8QH7 - chains B and C of the 4 polymer chains in the assembly; structure by X-ray diffraction, 1.85 A resolution.

# Chain B
Molecule: NADH-quinone oxidoreductase subunit F
Organism: Aquifex aeolicus VF5
Notes: engineered mutation(s): 427AGHHHHHH
Reference sequence: O66841 (NUOF_AQUAE); residue numbers follow UniProt; this construct covers 1-426
Amino-acid sequence (434 residues; row label = number of the first residue in the row):
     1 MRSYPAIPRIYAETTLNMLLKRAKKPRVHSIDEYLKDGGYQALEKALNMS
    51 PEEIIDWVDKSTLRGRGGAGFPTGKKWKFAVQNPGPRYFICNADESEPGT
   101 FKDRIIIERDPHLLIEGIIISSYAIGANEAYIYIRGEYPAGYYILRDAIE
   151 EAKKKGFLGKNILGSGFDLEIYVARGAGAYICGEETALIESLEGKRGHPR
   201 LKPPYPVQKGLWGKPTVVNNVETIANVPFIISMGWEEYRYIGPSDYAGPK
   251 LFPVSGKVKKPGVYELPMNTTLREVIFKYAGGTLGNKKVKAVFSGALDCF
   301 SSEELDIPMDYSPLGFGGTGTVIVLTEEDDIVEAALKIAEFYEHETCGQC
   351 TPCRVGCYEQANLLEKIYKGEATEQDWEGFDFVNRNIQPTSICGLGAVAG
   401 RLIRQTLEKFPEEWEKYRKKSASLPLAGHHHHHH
Not modelled in the structure: 1-2, 420-434
Sequence notes: expression tag (427-434)
Bound ions: Na+ site 1: R9 (shared with 1 residue of chain D); Na+ site 2 near E108 (its only coordinating residue here); Na+ site 3 near E129 (its only coordinating residue here); Na+ site 4: E137 (shared with 2 residues of chain A); Na+ site 5: L169, E170; Na+ site 6: G178, E345; 4Fe-4S cluster Fe: C347, C350, C353, C393
Small-molecule neighbours:
  - AP0 (acetyl pyridine adenine dinucleotide, reduced): G67, G68, A69, F71, K76, F79, E95, S96, E97, T100, Y180, E185, Y205, P206, V207, V218, L297, G318, T319, G394
  - FNR (1-deoxy-1-(7,8-dimethyl-2,4-dioxo-3,4-dihydro-2H-benzo[g]pteridin-1-id-10(5h)-yl)-5-O-phosphonato-D-ribitol): G65, R66, G67, G68, F71, K76, N92, D94, E95, S96, Y180, I181, G183, E184, E185, V218, N219, N220, T223, G394, L395
  - 4Fe-4S cluster (SF4): I181, P199, T346, C347, G348, Q349, C350, C353, S391, I392, C393, L395, G396
Swiss-Prot annotation at these positions:
  - binding site (NAD(+)): G65 to G74
  - binding site (FMN): G176 to T223
  - binding site ([4Fe-4S] cluster): C347, C350, C353, C393

# Chain C
Molecule: NADH-quinone oxidoreductase subunit E
Organism: Aquifex aeolicus VF5
Notes: EC 7.1.1.-
Reference sequence: O66842 (NUOE_AQUAE); residues 1-160 here = UniProt positions 1-160
Amino-acid sequence (160 residues; numbered 1 to 160; the number before each row is that of its first residue):
     1 MFKTEFEFPEELKTKLQEHINYFPKKRQAILLCLHEIQNYYGYIPPESLK
    51 PLADMLELPLNHVEGVVAFYDMFDREDKAKYRIRVCVSIVCHLMGTNKLL
   101 KALENILGIKPGEVTPDGKFKIVPVQCLGACSEAPVFMVNDDEYKFESEV
   151 QLNEILSRYT
Not modelled in the structure: 1-5
Bound ions: 2Fe-2S cluster Fe: C86, C91, C127, C131
Small-molecule neighbours: 2Fe-2S cluster (FES): C86, S88, I89, V90, C91, C127, L128, G129, A130, C131, V136
Swiss-Prot annotation at these positions:
  - binding site ([2Fe-2S] cluster): C86, C91, C127, C131

# How chain B and chain C interact
Residue-residue contacts (9; chain B residue first):
  L35(B) - E147(C)
  K36(B) - E147(C)
  K36(B) - S148(C)  hydrogen bond (backbone-side chain)
  Q41(B) - Q151(C)  hydrogen bond (side chain-backbone)
  Q41(B) - E154(C)
  Q41(B) - I155(C)
  Q41(B) - R158(C)
  E44(B) - R158(C)  salt bridge
  K155(B) - E133(C)  salt bridge
Interface residues without a listed pair, chain B (6 interface residues in all): D32
Interface residues without a listed pair, chain C (9 interface residues in all): K145, V150

# Summary
Chain B and chain C form an interface of 6 and 9 residues respectively, with 2 hydrogen bonds and 2 salt
bridges. Polar pairs include E44(B)-R158(C), K155(B)-E133(C) and K36(B)-S148(C). Ligands of chain B: 4Fe-4S
cluster, compound FNR and compound AP0. Chain C binds 2Fe-2S cluster.
Here chain B is NADH-quinone oxidoreductase subunit F and chain C is NADH-quinone oxidoreductase subunit E,
both from Aquifex aeolicus VF5. Entry 8QH7 (Crystal structure of respiratory Complex I subunits NuoEF from
Aquifex aeolicus bound to reduced 3-acetylpyridine adenine ...) was determined by X-ray diffraction (same
publication as 8QG1, 8QGW, 8QH4 and 8QHK).
